Entry 7W5E (X-ray diffraction, 1.65 A resolution); this record covers chains A and B of the 4 polymer chains in the assembly.

Chain A (and B):
Protein: ChaP
Source organism: Streptomyces chartreusis
Notes: chain B of this document is another copy of the same molecule, construct and numbering; everything in this record applies to it too
Reference sequence: Q4R0L3 (Q4R0L3_STRCX); residues 1-130 here = UniProt positions 1-130
Chain sequence (133 residues; each row starts with the number of its first residue; numbers below 1 keep their minus sign (Gly-2 is residue -2)):
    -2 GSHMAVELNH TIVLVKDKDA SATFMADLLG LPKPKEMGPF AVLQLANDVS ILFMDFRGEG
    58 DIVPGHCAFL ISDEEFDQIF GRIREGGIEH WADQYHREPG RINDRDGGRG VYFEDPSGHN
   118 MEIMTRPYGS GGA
Unresolved in the structure: -2, 94, 98, 102-103, 128-130 (chain B: -2, 56-57, 99-103, 126-130)
Construct notes: expression tag (-2 to 0); engineered mutation Leu49 (Asp in Q4R0L3)
Metal / ion sites: Fe ion site 1: His0 (shared with 3 residues of chain D); Fe ion site 2: Glu4, Asp45 (shared with 1 residue of chain C); Fe ion site 3: His7 (shared with 2 residues of chain D); Fe ion site 4: His63, Glu119 (shared with 1 residue of chain D); Fe ion site 5: Cys64, His116

Chain A / chain B interface:
Pairs across the interface (5; chain A residue first):
  Ala2(A) with Glu72(B)
  Glu71(A) with Ala2(B)
  Arg123(A) with Leu67(B); Arg123(B)
  Ser127(A) with Arg123(B), hydrogen bond (backbone-side chain)
Also at the interface, not in a pair above, chain A (7 interface residues in all): Glu72, Gln91, Tyr125
Also at the interface, not in a pair above, chain B (6 interface residues in all): Gln91, Tyr125

In short:
The interface between chain A and chain B involves 7 residues on one side and 6 on the other; the contacts
include 1 hydrogen bond. Its one hydrogen-bonded contact is Ser127(A)-Arg123(B). Glu4(A) and Asp45(A)
coordinate Fe ion site 2.
Both chains are ChaP (Streptomyces chartreusis). Entry 7W5E (Oxidase ChaP D49L mutant) was determined by X-ray
diffraction, deposited together with 7WCC and 7WB2.
